PDB entry 5C09 | X-ray diffraction, 2.48 A resolution | chains C and D of the 5 polymer chains in the assembly

== Chain C ==
Molecule: Marker peptide
Sequence (10 residues; each row starts with the number of its first residue):
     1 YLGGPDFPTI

== Chain D ==
Molecule: 1E6 TCR Alpha Chain
Source organism: Homo sapiens
Sequence (200 residues; numbered 3 to 202; the number before each row is that of its first residue):
     3 EVEQDPGPLS VPEGAIVSLN CTYSNSAFQY FMWYRQYSRK GPELLMYTYS SGNKEDGRFT
    63 AQVDKSSKYI SLFIRDSQPS DSATYLCAMR GDSSYKLIFG SGTRLLVRPD IQNPDPAVYQ
   123 LRDSKSSDKS VCLFTDFDSQ TNVSQSKDSD VYITDKCVLD MRSMDFKSNS AVAWSNKSDF
   183 ACANAFNNSI IPEDTFFPSP
Not modelled in the structure: 200-202
Disulfide bonds: C23-C89

== Chain C / chain D interface ==
Residue-residue contacts (8; chain C residue first):
  Y1(C) - D94(D)  hydrogen bond
  G4(C) - D94(D)
  P5(C) - R92(D)
  P5(C) - D94(D)
  P5(C) - S95(D)
  P5(C) - S96(D)
  P5(C) - Y97(D)
  D6(C) - Y97(D)  hydrogen bond
Interface features reported in the paper:
  - interface residues, chain D: Y97(D)

== In short ==
Chain C and chain D form an interface of 4 and 5 residues respectively; the contacts include 2 hydrogen bonds.
Polar contacts include Y1(C)-D94(D) and D6(C)-Y97(D). The paper reports the interface residue Y97(D).
Here chain C is Marker peptide and chain D is 1E6 TCR Alpha Chain (Homo sapiens). Entry 5C09 (HLA class I
histocompatibility antigen) was determined by X-ray diffraction, deposited together with 5C07, 5C08, 5C0A,
5C0B, 5C0C, 5C0D and 6 further entries.
